3K1O - chain A; structure by X-ray diffraction, 2.89 A resolution.

== Chain A ==
Name: Sterol 14 alpha-demethylase
Source organism: Trypanosoma cruzi
Notes: EC 1.14.13.70
Reference sequence: Q5I4E1 (Q5I4E1_TRYCR); aligned to UniProt positions 30-480 over residues 31-481 (the alignment contains insertions or deletions, so no single offset holds)
Sequence (458 residues; row label = number of the first residue in the row):
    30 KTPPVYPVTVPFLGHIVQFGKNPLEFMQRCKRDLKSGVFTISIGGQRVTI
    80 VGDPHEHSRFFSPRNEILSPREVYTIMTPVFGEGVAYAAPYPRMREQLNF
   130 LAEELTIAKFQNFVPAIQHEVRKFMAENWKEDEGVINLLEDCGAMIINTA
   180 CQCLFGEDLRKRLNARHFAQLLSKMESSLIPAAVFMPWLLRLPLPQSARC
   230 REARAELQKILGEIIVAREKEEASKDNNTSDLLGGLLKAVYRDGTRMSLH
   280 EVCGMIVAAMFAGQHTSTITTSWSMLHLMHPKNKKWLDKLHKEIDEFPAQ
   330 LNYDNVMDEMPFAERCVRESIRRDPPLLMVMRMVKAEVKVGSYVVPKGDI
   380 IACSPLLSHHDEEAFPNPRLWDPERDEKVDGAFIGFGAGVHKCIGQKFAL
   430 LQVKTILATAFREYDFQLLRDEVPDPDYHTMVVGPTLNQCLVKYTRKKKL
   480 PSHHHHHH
Unresolved in the structure: 217-220, 255-256, 478-487
Sequence notes: engineered mutation K30 (Thr in Q5I4E1), T31 (Asp in Q5I4E1); expression tag (482-487)
Metal / ion sites: heme Fe: C422 (together with POZ)
Ligand contacts:
  - heme (HEM): F90, Y103, Y116, R124, L127, L130, L134, A288, A291, G292, T295, S296, T299, I350, P355, L356, V359, R361, G414, F415, G416, V419, H420, K421, C422, I423, G424, A428
  - POZ (2,5-anhydro-1,3,4-trideoxy-2-(2,4-difluorophenyl)-6-O-{4-[4-(4-{1-[(1S,2S)-1-ethyl-2-hydroxypropyl]-5-oxo-1,5-dihydro-4H-1,2,4-triazol-4-yl}phenyl)piperazin-1-yl]phenyl}-1-(1H-1,2,4-triazol-1-yl)-D-erythro-hexitol): I45, V46, F48, G49, Y103, M106, F110, Y116, L127, P210, A211, V213, F214, A287, F290, A291, T295, L356, L357, M358, M360, C422, Y457, H458, T459, M460
From the paper describing this entry:
  - binding site for POZ: I45, V46, F48, G49, Y103, M106, F110, Y116, L127, P210, A211, V213, F214, F290, A291, T295, L356, L357, M358, M360, Y457, H458, T459, M460
  - binding site for heme: Y103, Y116
  - conformationally variable residues (helix shift): A291

== In short ==
Chain A binds heme and compound POZ. From the paper: a binding site for POZ at I45, V46 and F48 among others;
a binding site for heme at Y103 and Y116.
Chain A is Sterol 14 alpha-demethylase (Trypanosoma cruzi); the structure, Crystal structure of sterol
14-alpha demethylase (CYP51) from Trypanosoma cruzi in complex with a potential antichagasic ..., was
determined by X-ray diffraction together with 3KSW and 3KHM from the same study.
